Entry 6WU6 (electron microscopy, 3.60 A resolution); this record covers chains C and D of the 12 polymer chains in the assembly.

[Chain C]
Name: Succinate dehydrogenase
Organism: Escherichia coli
Notes: EC 1.3.5.1
UniProtKB: C3TIP7 (C3TIP7_ECOLX); numbering as in UniProt (aligned over 1-129)
Amino-acid sequence (129 residues; row label = number of the first residue in the row):
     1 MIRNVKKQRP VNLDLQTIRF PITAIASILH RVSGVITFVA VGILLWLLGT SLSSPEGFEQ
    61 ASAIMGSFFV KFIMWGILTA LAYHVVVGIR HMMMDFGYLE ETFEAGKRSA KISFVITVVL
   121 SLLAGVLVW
Disordered / not traced: 1-15
Ion coordination: heme Fe: His84 (shared with His71(D) of chain D)
Residues lining bound ligands: heme (HEM): His30, Arg31, Gly34, Val35, Thr37, Phe38, Leu81, His84, Val85, Gly88, Ile89, His91, Met92

[Chain D]
Name: Succinate dehydrogenase hydrophobic membrane anchor subunit
Organism: Escherichia coli 908573
UniProtKB: V0YWY6 (V0YWY6_ECOLX); residue numbers follow UniProt; this construct covers 1-115
Amino-acid sequence (115 residues; each row starts with the number of its first residue):
     1 MVSNASALGR NGVHDFILVR ATAIVLTLYI IYMVGFFATS GELTYEVWIG FFASAFTKVF
    61 TLLALFSILI HAWIGMWQVL TDYVKPLALR LMLQLVIVVA LVVYVIYGFV VVWGV
Disordered / not traced: 1-10
Ion coordination: heme Fe: His71 (shared with His84(C) of chain C)
Residues lining bound ligands: heme (HEM): Val19, Arg20, Ala23, Leu26, Thr27, Ile30, Ile68, His71, Ala72, Gly75, Met76, Gln78, Val79

[Chain C / chain D interface]
Contacting residue pairs (25; chain C residue first):
  Arg31(C) with Asp82(D), salt bridge; Tyr83(D), hydrogen bond
  Phe38(C) with Ala72(D), hydrophobic; Ile97(D), hydrophobic; Leu101(D), hydrophobic; Tyr104(D)
  Val41(C) with Ile68(D), hydrophobic; Tyr104(D), hydrophobic
  Gly42(C) with Tyr104(D)
  Leu45(C) with Leu65(D), hydrophobic; Tyr104(D); Tyr107(D)
  Leu48(C) with Trp48(D), hydrophobic; Phe52(D), hydrophobic
  Gly49(C) with Tyr107(D); Val111(D)
  Leu52(C) with Trp48(D); Val115(D), hydrophobic
  Ser54(C) with Tyr45(D)
  Pro55(C) with Tyr45(D)
  Phe58(C) with Tyr45(D)
  Val85(C) with Ile30(D), hydrophobic
  Met92(C) with Arg20(D); Ile24(D), hydrophobic
  Asp95(C) with Arg20(D), salt bridge
Other interface residues (no listed pair), chain C (20 interface residues in all): Val35, Trp46, Thr50, Ser51, Leu81, His91
Other interface residues (no listed pair), chain D (23 interface residues in all): Leu43, Thr44, Met76, Gln78, Val79, Ala100

[In short]
20 residues of chain C face 23 of chain D across their interface, with 1 hydrogen bond and 2 salt bridges.
Polar pairs include Arg31(C)-Asp82(D), Asp95(C)-Arg20(D) and Arg31(C)-Tyr83(D). Heme is bound between chain C
and chain D. His84(C) and His71(D) coordinate a heme Fe ion.
Here chain C is Succinate dehydrogenase (Escherichia coli) and chain D is Succinate dehydrogenase hydrophobic
membrane anchor subunit (Escherichia coli 908573). Entry 6WU6 (succinate-coenzyme Q reductase) was determined
by electron microscopy, deposited together with 6WTI and 7JZ2.
